PDB entry 9EV0 | electron microscopy, 2.38 A resolution | chains G and K of the 30 polymer chains in the assembly

Chain G (and K):
Molecule: DUF4352 domain-containing protein
Organism: Sulfolobus acidocaldarius
Notes: chain K of this document is another copy of the same molecule, construct and numbering; everything in this record applies to it too
Reference sequence: A0A0U3GLH8 (A0A0U3GLH8_9CREN); residues 16-156 here = UniProt positions 16-156
Amino-acid sequence (141 residues; each row starts with the number of its first residue):
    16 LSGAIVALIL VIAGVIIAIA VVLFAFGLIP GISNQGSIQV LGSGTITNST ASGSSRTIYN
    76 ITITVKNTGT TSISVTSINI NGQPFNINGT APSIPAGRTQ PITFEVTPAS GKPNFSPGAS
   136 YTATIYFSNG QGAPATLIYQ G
Covalent attachments: glycan linked to Asn63, Asn75; N-acetylglucosamine (NAG) linked to Asn103

Chain G / chain K interface:
Residue-residue contacts (5):
  Ser17(G) with Leu16(K), hydrogen bond (side chain-backbone)
  Val21(G) with Gly18(K); Ala19(K)
  Leu25(G) with Gly18(K); Ala22(K), hydrophobic
Interface residues without a listed pair, chain G (4 interface residues in all): Gly18

In short:
Chain G and chain K each contribute 4 residues to their interface, with 1 hydrogen bond. Its one
hydrogen-bonded contact is Ser17(G)-Leu16(K). N-acetylglucosamine is covalently linked to Asn103(G).
Chain G and chain K are both DUF4352 domain-containing protein (Sulfolobus acidocaldarius); the structure,
Structure of the AAP filament of Sulfolobus acidocaldarius strain MW039 (delta agl3 mutant), was determined by
electron microscopy (same publication as 9ETS, 9ETT, 8QX4 and 8RZL).
